4LF5 - chains A and T of the 21 polymer chains in the assembly; structure by X-ray diffraction, 3.75 A resolution.

# Chain A
Molecule: 16S rRNA
Source organism: Thermus thermophilus
Sequence (1522 nucleotides; row label = number of the first residue in the row; note: 43 numbers in that range are skipped by the numbering (no residue carries them; nothing is unmodelled there); a row labelled like 190A-190L holds insertion residues (190A, then the next letters in order); numbering starts at 0):
     0 UUUGUUGGAGAGUUUGAUCCUGGCUCAGGGUGAACGCUGGCGGCGUGCCU
    50 AAGACAUGCAAGUCGUGCGGG
    73 CCGCGGGGUUUU
    88 ACUCCG
    95 UGGUC
   101 AGCGGCGGACGGGUGAGUAACGCGUGGGU
  129A G
   130 ACCUACCCGGAAGAGGGGGACAACCCGGGGAAACUCGGGCUAAUCCCCCA
   180 UGUGGACCCGC
190A-190L CCCUUGGGGUGU
   191 GUCCAAAGGGCUUU
   216 GCCCGCUUCCGGAUGGGCCCGCGUCCCAUCAGCUAGUUGGUGGGGUAAUG
   266 GCCCACCAAGGCGACGACGGGUAGCCGGUCUGAGAGGAUGGCCGGCCACA
   316 GGGGCACUGAGACACGGGCCCCACUCCUACGGGAGGCAGCAGUUAGGAAU
   366 CUUCCGCAAUGGGCGCAAGCCUGACGGAGCGACGCCGCUUGGAGGAAGAA
   416 GCCCUUCGGGGUGUAAACUCCUGAA
   442 CCCGGGACGAAACCCCCGACGA
   474 GGGGACUGACGGUACCGGG
   494 GUAAUAGCGCCGGCCAACUCCGUGCCAGCAGCCGCGGUAAUACGGAGGGC
   544 GCGAGCGUUACCCGGAUUCACUGGGCGUAAAGGGCGUGUAGGCGGCCUGG
   594 GGCGUCCCAUGUGAAAGACCACGGCUCAACCGUGGGGGAGCGUGGGAUAC
   644 GCUCAGGCUAGACGGUGGGAGAGGGUGGUGGAAUUCCCGGAGUAGCGGUG
   694 AAAUGCGCAGAUACCGGGAGGAACGCCGAUGGCGAAGGCAGCCACCUGGU
   744 CCACCCGUGACGCUGAGGCGCGAAAGCGUGGGGAGCAAACCGGAUUAGAU
   794 ACCCGGGUAGUCCACGCCCUAAACGAUGCGCGCUAGGUCUCUGGGUCU
   848 CCUGGGGGCCGAAGCUAACGCGUUAAGCGCGCCGCCUGGGGAGUACGGCC
   898 GCAAGGCUGAAACUCAAAGGAAUUGACGGGGGCCCGCACAAGCGGUGGAG
   948 CAUGUGGUUUAAUUCGAAGXAACGCGAAGAACCUUACCAGGCCUUGACAU
   998 GCUAGG
 1003A G
  1004 AACCCGGGUGAAAGCCUGGGGUGCCCC
1030A-1030D GCGA
  1031 GGGGAGCCCUAGCACAGGUGCUGCAUGGCCGUCGUCAGCUCGUGCCGUGA
  1081 GGUGUUGGGUUAAGUCCCGCAACGAGCGCAACCCCCGCCGUUAGUUGCCA
  1131 GCGGUUCGGCCGGGCACUCUAACGGGACUGCCCGCGAAA
  1171 GCGGGAGGAAGGAGGGGACGACGUCUGGUCAGCAUGGCCCUUACGGCCUG
  1221 GGCGACACACGUGCUACAAUGCCCACUACAAAGCGAUGCCACCCGGCAAC
  1271 GGGGAGCUAAUCGCAAAAAGGUGGGCCCAGUUCGGAUUGGGGUCUGCAAC
  1321 CCGACCCCAUGAAGCCGGAAUCGCUAGUAAUCGCGGAUCAG
 1361A C
  1362 CAUGCCGCGGUGAAUACGUUCCCGGGCCUUGUACACACXGCCXGUXACGC
  1412 CAUGGGAGCGGGCUCUACCCGAAGUCGCCGGG
  1446 AGCCUACGGG
  1459 CAGGCGCCGAGGGUAGGGCCCGUGACUGGGGCGAAGUCGUAACAAGGUAG
  1509 CUGUACCGGAAGGUGCGGCUGGAU
 1532A C
  1533 CA
  1536 CUCCUUUCU
Unresolved in the structure: 0-4, 1532A, 1536-1538
Construct notes: conflict C1533 (A2157 in M26923.1), A1534 (C2158 in M26923.1)
Modified residues: PSU (pseudouridine-5'-monophosphate) at position 516, 7MG (7N-methyl-8-hydroguanosine-5'-monophosphate) at position 527, M2G (N2-dimethylguanosine-5'-monophosphate) at position 966, 5MC (5-methylcytidine-5'-monophosphate) at position 967, 2MG (2N-methylguanosine-5'-monophosphate) at position 1207, 5MC (5-methylcytidine-5'-monophosphate) at position 1400, 4OC (4n,o2'-methylcytidine-5'-monophosphate) at position 1402, 5MC (5-methylcytidine-5'-monophosphate) at position 1404, 5MC (5-methylcytidine-5'-monophosphate) at position 1407, UR3 (3-methyluridine-5'-monophoshate) at position 1498, PSU (pseudouridine-5'-monophosphate) at position 1540, PSU (pseudouridine-5'-monophosphate) at position 1541
Ion coordination: Mg2+ site 1: U12, G22; Mg2+ site 2 near G21 (its only coordinating residue here); Mg2+ site 3: G61, U62, G105; Mg2+ site 4: C89, U90; Mg2+ site 5 near G107 (its only coordinating residue here); Mg2+ site 6: A116, G117, G289; Mg2+ site 7: C121, G124, U125, G236; Mg2+ site 8 near G183 (its only coordinating residue here); Mg2+ site 9 near A195 (its only coordinating residue here); Mg2+ site 10 near U264 (its only coordinating residue here); Mg2+ site 11: G266, C267, C268; Mg2+ site 12 near C280 (its only coordinating residue here); 6 more K+ sites not listed; 57 more Mg2+ sites not listed
Small-molecule neighbours: hygromycin b (HYG): 5MC_1404, G1405, U1406, 5MC_1407, G1494, U1495, C1496, G1497, UR3_1498, C1543, U1544

# Chain T
Protein: ribosomal protein S20
Source organism: Thermus thermophilus
UniProtKB: P80380 (RS20_THET8); residues 1-106 here = UniProt positions 1-106
Sequence (106 residues; row label = number of the first residue in the row):
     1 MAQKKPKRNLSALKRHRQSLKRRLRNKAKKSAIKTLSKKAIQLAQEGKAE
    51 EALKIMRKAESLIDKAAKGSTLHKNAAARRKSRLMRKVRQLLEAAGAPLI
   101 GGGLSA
Unresolved in the structure: 1-7

# Chain A / chain T interface
Pairs across the interface - 89 pairs, chain A then chain T:
  G61(A) - Leu10(T)  phosphate contact
  G102(A) - Arg17(T)  salt bridge to the phosphate
  C103(A) - Lys14(T)  phosphate contact
  C103(A) - Arg17(T)  salt bridge to the phosphate
  C103(A) - Lys21(T)  hydrogen bond to the phosphate
  G104(A) - Lys14(T)  hydrogen bond to the base
  G104(A) - Gln18(T)  hydrogen bond to the phosphate
  G104(A) - Lys21(T)  salt bridge to the phosphate
  G105(A) - Gln18(T)  phosphate contact
  G105(A) - Arg22(T)  salt bridge to the phosphate
  C106(A) - Arg15(T)  base contact
  G107(A) - Arg15(T)  hydrogen bond to the base
  G108(A) - Arg15(T)  base contact
  C132(A) - Lys74(T)  hydrogen bond to the phosphate
  C132(A) - Asn75(T)  hydrogen bond to the phosphate
  U133(A) - Lys74(T)  salt bridge to the phosphate
  C175(A) - Arg25(T)  sugar contact
  C176(A) - Lys29(T)  salt bridge to the phosphate
  C177(A) - Lys65(T)  salt bridge to the phosphate
  C178(A) - Lys65(T)  salt bridge to the phosphate
  A185(A) - Ala78(T)  phosphate contact
  A185(A) - Lys81(T)  hydrogen bond to the sugar
  C186(A) - Ala78(T)  sugar contact
  C186(A) - Lys81(T)  sugar contact
  C186(A) - Ser82(T)  hydrogen bond to the phosphate
  C186(A) - Met85(T)  hydrogen bond to the sugar
  C187(A) - Ser82(T)  hydrogen bond to the phosphate
  C187(A) - Met85(T)  sugar contact
  C187(A) - Arg89(T)  hydrogen bond to the sugar
  C187(A) - Leu104(T)  base contact
  C187(A) - Ser105(T)  hydrogen bond to the base
  C188(A) - Arg89(T)  hydrogen bond to the sugar
  C188(A) - Ala106(T)  base contact
  U190L(A) - Ser105(T)  hydrogen bond to the base
  U190L(A) - Ala106(T)  hydrogen bond to the base
  G191(A) - Gly101(T)  sugar contact
  G191(A) - Gly102(T)  hydrogen bond to the sugar
  G191(A) - Gly103(T)  hydrogen bond to the base
  G191(A) - Leu104(T)  hydrogen bond to the sugar
  G191(A) - Ser105(T)  hydrogen bond to the base
  U192(A) - Arg57(T)  sugar contact
  U192(A) - Glu60(T)  hydrogen bond to the sugar
  U192(A) - Gly102(T)  sugar contact
  U192(A) - Gly103(T)  sugar contact
  C193(A) - Glu60(T)  sugar contact
  C193(A) - Ser61(T)  hydrogen bond to the phosphate
  C193(A) - Asp64(T)  hydrogen bond to the sugar
  C194(A) - Ser61(T)  hydrogen bond to the phosphate
  C194(A) - Asp64(T)  sugar contact
  C194(A) - Lys65(T)  phosphate contact
  C194(A) - Lys68(T)  phosphate contact
  A195(A) - Lys68(T)  salt bridge to the phosphate
  A196(A) - Lys68(T)  salt bridge to the phosphate
  G259(A) - Arg83(T)  salt bridge to the phosphate
  G259(A) - Lys87(T)  salt bridge to the phosphate
  G260(A) - Lys34(T)  salt bridge to the phosphate
  G260(A) - Arg83(T)  hydrogen bond to the base
  U261(A) - Lys30(T)  salt bridge to the phosphate
  U261(A) - Arg79(T)  salt bridge to the phosphate
  U261(A) - Arg80(T)  salt bridge to the phosphate
  U261(A) - Arg83(T)  base contact
  A262(A) - Lys74(T)  sugar contact
  A262(A) - Asn75(T)  sugar contact
  A262(A) - Arg79(T)  salt bridge to the phosphate
  A263(A) - Arg79(T)  salt bridge to the phosphate
  C322(A) - Arg23(T)  sugar contact
  U323(A) - Ser19(T)  sugar contact
  U323(A) - Arg22(T)  phosphate contact
  U323(A) - Arg23(T)  phosphate contact
  U323(A) - Asn26(T)  phosphate contact
  G324(A) - Arg22(T)  salt bridge to the phosphate
  G324(A) - Asn26(T)  hydrogen bond to the phosphate
  G324(A) - Ser70(T)  phosphate contact
  A325(A) - Ser70(T)  hydrogen bond to the phosphate
  G332(A) - Leu10(T)  phosphate contact
  G333(A) - His16(T)  hydrogen bond to the sugar
  U1436(A) - Arg23(T)  salt bridge to the phosphate
  C1439(A) - Lys38(T)  salt bridge to the phosphate
  G1453(A) - Leu36(T)  sugar contact
  G1453(A) - Lys39(T)  hydrogen bond to the phosphate
  G1454(A) - Thr35(T)  sugar contact
  G1454(A) - Lys39(T)  salt bridge to the phosphate
  G1455(A) - Ala28(T)  phosphate contact
  G1455(A) - Ser31(T)  phosphate contact
  G1455(A) - Thr35(T)  hydrogen bond to the phosphate
  C1459(A) - Lys27(T)  salt bridge to the phosphate
  C1459(A) - Ala28(T)  phosphate contact
  C1459(A) - Ser31(T)  hydrogen bond to the phosphate
  A1460(A) - Lys27(T)  salt bridge to the phosphate
Also at the interface, not in a pair above, chain A (49 interface residues in all): A60, C131, G258, G326, A349, G1438
Also at the interface, not in a pair above, chain T (53 interface residues in all): Arg8, Ser11, Ala12, Ala32, Lys58, Ala76, Arg86

# Summary
49 residues of chain A face 53 of chain T across their interface; the contacts include 30 hydrogen bonds and
24 salt bridges. Among the polar pairs are G104(A)-Lys14(T), G107(A)-Arg15(T) and C187(A)-Ser105(T). Bound to
chain A: hygromycin b.
Here chain A is 16S rRNA and chain T is ribosomal protein S20, both from Thermus thermophilus. Entry 4LF5
(Crystal Structure of 30S ribosomal subunit from Thermus thermophilus) was determined by X-ray diffraction.
